PDB entry 1GQH | X-ray diffraction, 2.15 A resolution | chains B and D

== Chain B (and D) ==
Protein: Quercetin 2,3-dioxygenase
Organism: Aspergillus japonicus
Notes: EC 1.13.11.24; chain D of this document is another copy of the same molecule, construct and numbering; everything in this record applies to it too
Amino-acid sequence (350 residues; each row starts with the number of its first residue):
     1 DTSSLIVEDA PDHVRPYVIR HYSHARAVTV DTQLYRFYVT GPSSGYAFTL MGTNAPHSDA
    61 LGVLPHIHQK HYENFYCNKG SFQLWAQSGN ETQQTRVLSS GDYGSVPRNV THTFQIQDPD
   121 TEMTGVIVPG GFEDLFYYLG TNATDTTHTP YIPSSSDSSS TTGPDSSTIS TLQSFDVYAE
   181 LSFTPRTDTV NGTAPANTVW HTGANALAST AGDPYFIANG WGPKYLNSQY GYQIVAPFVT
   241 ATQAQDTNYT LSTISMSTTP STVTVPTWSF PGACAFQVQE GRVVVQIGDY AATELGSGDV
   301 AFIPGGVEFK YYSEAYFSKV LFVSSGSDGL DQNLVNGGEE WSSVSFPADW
Disordered / not traced: 1-2, 154-167 (chain D: 1-3, 154-169)
Glycans and other covalent adducts: N-acetylglucosamine (NAG) linked to N109, N142, N248; glycan linked to N191
Metal / ion sites: Cu ion: H66, H68, E73, H112 (together with 5-hydroxy-2-(hydroxymethyl)-4H-pyran-4-one)
Small-molecule neighbours: 5-hydroxy-2-(hydroxymethyl)-4H-pyran-4-one (KOJ): Y35, M51, T53, V63, H66, H68, E73, F75, H112, F114, M123, F132, F136
From the paper describing this entry:
  - binding site for 5-hydroxy-2-(hydroxymethyl)-4H-pyran-4-one: T53
  - catalytic residues: E73 (proposed by the authors, not directly observed)

== Chain B / chain D interface ==
Pairs across the interface - 92 pairs, chain B then chain D:
  E8(B) - Y316(D)  hydrogen bond
  R20(B) - R282(D)
  H21(B) - E280(D)  salt bridge
  H21(B) - Y316(D)
  Y22(B) - E280(D)  hydrogen bond
  Y22(B) - Y316(D)
  Y22(B) - F317(D)  hydrophobic
  S23(B) - Y316(D)
  H57(B) - W221(D)
  K79(B) - E280(D)  salt bridge
  K79(B) - F317(D)
  S100(B) - S100(D)
  Q117(B) - H201(D)
  Q117(B) - W221(D)
  D118(B) - H201(D)  salt bridge
  D118(B) - W221(D)  hydrogen bond
  P119(B) - N219(D)
  P119(B) - G220(D)
  P119(B) - W221(D)
  P119(B) - V344(D)
  D120(B) - V344(D)
  D145(B) - A348(D)
  T146(B) - A348(D)  hydrogen bond (backbone-backbone)
  T147(B) - F346(D)
  T147(B) - P347(D)  hydrogen bond (side chain-backbone)
  T147(B) - A348(D)  hydrogen bond (backbone-backbone)
  T147(B) - D349(D)
  T147(B) - W350(D)
  H148(B) - Y316(D)
  T149(B) - S345(D)
  T149(B) - F346(D)  hydrogen bond (side chain-backbone)
  P150(B) - F317(D)  hydrophobic
  P150(B) - S345(D)
  Y151(B) - S343(D)
  Y151(B) - V344(D)
  Y151(B) - S345(D)  hydrogen bond (backbone-side chain)
  I152(B) - A348(D)  hydrophobic
  P153(B) - S343(D)
  P153(B) - S345(D)
  P153(B) - F346(D)
  V190(B) - N191(D)
  N191(B) - V190(D)
  N191(B) - N191(D)  hydrogen bond (backbone-side chain)
  H201(B) - D118(D)  salt bridge
  N219(B) - P119(D)
  G220(B) - P119(D)
  W221(B) - H57(D)
  W221(B) - Q117(D)
  W221(B) - D118(D)  hydrogen bond
  W221(B) - P119(D)
  E280(B) - H21(D)  salt bridge
  E280(B) - Y22(D)  hydrogen bond
  E280(B) - K79(D)  salt bridge
  E280(B) - S297(D)
  G281(B) - S297(D)  hydrogen bond (backbone-side chain)
  R282(B) - R20(D)
  R282(B) - G296(D)
  R282(B) - D299(D)  salt bridge
  S297(B) - E280(D)
  S297(B) - G281(D)  hydrogen bond (side chain-backbone)
  D299(B) - R282(D)  salt bridge
  Y316(B) - E8(D)  hydrogen bond
  Y316(B) - H21(D)
  Y316(B) - Y22(D)
  Y316(B) - S23(D)
  Y316(B) - H148(D)
  F317(B) - Y22(D)  hydrophobic
  F317(B) - K79(D)
  F317(B) - P150(D)  hydrophobic
  W341(B) - P153(D)  hydrophobic
  S343(B) - Y151(D)
  S343(B) - P153(D)
  V344(B) - P119(D)
  V344(B) - D120(D)
  V344(B) - Y151(D)
  S345(B) - T149(D)
  S345(B) - P150(D)
  S345(B) - Y151(D)  hydrogen bond (side chain-backbone)
  S345(B) - P153(D)
  F346(B) - T147(D)
  F346(B) - T149(D)  hydrogen bond (backbone-side chain)
  F346(B) - P153(D)
  P347(B) - T147(D)  hydrogen bond (backbone-side chain)
  P347(B) - T149(D)
  P347(B) - P153(D)  hydrophobic
  A348(B) - D145(D)
  A348(B) - T146(D)  hydrogen bond (backbone-backbone)
  A348(B) - T147(D)  hydrogen bond (backbone-backbone)
  A348(B) - T149(D)
  A348(B) - I152(D)  hydrophobic
  D349(B) - T147(D)
  W350(B) - T147(D)
Other interface residues (no listed pair), chain B (46 interface residues in all): G192, Y232, G296
Other interface residues (no listed pair), chain D (46 interface residues in all): G192, Y232, W341

== In short ==
The chain B/chain D interface involves 46 residues from each chain, with 19 hydrogen bonds and 8 salt bridges.
Among the polar pairs are H21(B)-E280(D), K79(B)-E280(D) and D118(B)-H201(D). Bound to chain B:
5-hydroxy-2-(hydroxymethyl)-4H-pyran-4-one. N-acetylglucosamine is covalently linked to N109(B), N142(B) and
N248(B). From the paper: the catalytic residue E73(B); a binding site for
5-hydroxy-2-(hydroxymethyl)-4H-pyran-4-one at T53(B).
Both chains are Quercetin 2,3-dioxygenase (Aspergillus japonicus). Entry 1GQH (Quercetin 2,3-dioxygenase in
complex with the inhibitor kojic acid) was determined by X-ray diffraction.
